Entry 4XLP (X-ray diffraction, 4.00 A resolution); this record covers chains A and C of the 8 polymer chains in the assembly.

== Chain A ==
Molecule: DNA-directed RNA polymerase subunit alpha
From: Thermus aquaticus
Notes: EC 2.7.7.6
UniProtKB: Q9KWU8 (RPOA_THEAQ); numbering as in UniProt (aligned over 1-314)
Sequence (314 residues; each row starts with the number of its first residue):
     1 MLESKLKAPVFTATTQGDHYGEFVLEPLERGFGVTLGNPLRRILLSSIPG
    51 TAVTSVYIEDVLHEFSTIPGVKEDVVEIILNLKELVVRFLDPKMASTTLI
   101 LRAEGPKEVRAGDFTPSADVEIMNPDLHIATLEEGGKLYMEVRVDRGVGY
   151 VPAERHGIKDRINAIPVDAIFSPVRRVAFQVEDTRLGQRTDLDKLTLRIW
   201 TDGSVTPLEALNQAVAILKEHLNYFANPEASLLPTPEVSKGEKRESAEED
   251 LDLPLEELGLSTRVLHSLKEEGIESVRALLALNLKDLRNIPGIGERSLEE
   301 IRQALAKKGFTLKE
Disordered / not traced: 1-6, 234-314

== Chain C ==
Molecule: DNA-directed RNA polymerase subunit beta
From: Thermus aquaticus
Notes: EC 2.7.7.6
UniProtKB: Q9KWU7 (RPOB_THEAQ); numbering as in UniProt (aligned over 1-1119)
Sequence (1119 residues; numbered 1 to 1119; the number before each row is that of its first residue):
     1 MEIKRFGRIREVIPLPPLTEIQVESYKKALQADVPPEKRENVGIQAAFKE
    51 TFPIEEGDKGKGGLVLDFLEYRIGDPPFSQDECREKDLTYQAPLYARLQL
   101 IHKDTGLIKEDEVFLGHLPLMTEDGSFIINGADRVIVSQIHRSPGVYFTP
   151 DPARPGRYIASIIPLPKRGPWIDLEVEASGVVTMKVNKRKFPLVLLLRVL
   201 GYDQETLVRELSAYGDLVQGLLDEAVLAMRPEEAMVRLFTLLRPGDPPKK
   251 DKALAYLFGLLADPKRYDLGEAGRYKAEEKLGVGLSGRTLVRFEDGEFKD
   301 EVFLPTLRYLFALTAGVPGHEVDDIDHLGNRRIRTVGELMADQFRVGLAR
   351 LARGVRERMVMGSPDTLTPAKLVNSRPLEAALREFFSRSQLSQFKDETNP
   401 LSSLRHKRRISALGPGGLTRERAGFDVRDVHRTHYGRICPVETPEGANIG
   451 LITSLAAYARVDALGFIRTPYRRVKNGVVTEEVVYMTASEEDRYTIAQAN
   501 TPLEGDRIATDRVVARRRGEPVIVAPEEVEFMDVSPKQVFSLNTNLIPFL
   551 EHDDANRALMGSNMQTQAVPLIRAQAPVVMTGLEERVVRDSLAALYAEED
   601 GEVVKVDGTRIAVRYEDGRLVEHPLRRYARSNQGTAFDQRPRVRVGQRVK
   651 KGDLLADGPASEEGFLALGQNVLVAIMPFDGYNFEDAIVISEELLKRDFY
   701 TSIHIERYEIEARDTKLGPERITRDIPHLSEAALRDLDEEGIVRIGAEVK
   751 PGDILVGRTSFKGEQEPSPEERLLRSIFGEKARDVKDTSLRVPPGEGGIV
   801 VGRLRLRRGDPGVELKPGVREVVRVFVAQKRKLQVGDKLANRHGNKGVVA
   851 KILPVEDMPHLPDGTPVDVILNPLGVPSRMNLGQILETHLGLAGYFLGQR
   901 YISPVFDGATEPEIKELLAEAFNLYFGKRQGEGFGVDKREKEVLARAEKL
   951 GLVSPGKSPEEQLKELFDLGKVVLYDGRTGEPFEGPIVVGQMFIMKLYHM
  1001 VEDKMHARSTGPYSLITQQPLGGKAQFGGQRFGEMEVWALEAYGAAHTLQ
  1051 EMLTIKSDDIEGRNAAYQAIIKGEDVPEPSVPESFRVLVKELQALALDVQ
  1101 TLDEKDNPVDIFEGLASKR
Disordered / not traced: 1, 57-61, 1119

== How chain A and chain C interact ==
Residue-residue contacts (76):
  Glu22(A) with Phe934(C)
  Val34(A) with Arg939(C); Gly980(C); Glu981(C)
  Asn38(A) with Asp976(C); Gly977(C), hydrogen bond (side chain-backbone); Arg978(C); Thr979(C); Gly980(C)
  Arg41(A) with Glu856(C), hydrogen bond (side chain-backbone); His860(C), hydrogen bond; Gly864(C)
  Arg42(A) with Glu856(C), salt bridge; Asp857(C), salt bridge; Gly977(C), hydrogen bond (side chain-backbone); Arg978(C)
  Ser46(A) with Glu856(C)
  Leu62(A) with Ile745(C); Gly746(C)
  His63(A) with Ile745(C); Gly746(C); Ile799(C); Val800(C); Val801(C)
  Glu64(A) with Lys830(C), salt bridge
  Phe65(A) with Tyr628(C); Ile703(C), hydrophobic
  Thr67(A) with Thr609(C)
  Ile68(A) with Asp607(C)
  Pro69(A) with Asp607(C)
  Gly70(A) with Asp607(C), hydrogen bond (backbone-side chain)
  Val71(A) with Asp607(C), hydrogen bond (backbone-side chain); Gly608(C)
  Lys72(A) with Val606(C); Asp607(C); Pro641(C)
  Asp74(A) with Arg627(C), salt bridge; Tyr628(C), hydrogen bond; Asp638(C)
  Val76(A) with Tyr628(C)
  Glu77(A) with Arg640(C), salt bridge
  Leu80(A) with Arg573(C); Asp698(C)
  Lys83(A) with Lys696(C), hydrogen bond (side chain-backbone); Asp698(C), salt bridge
  Glu133(A) with Lys605(C); Val606(C), hydrogen bond (side chain-backbone); Asp607(C), hydrogen bond (side chain-backbone)
  Tyr150(A) with Glu692(C); Leu695(C), hydrogen bond (side chain-backbone); Lys696(C)
  Ile162(A) with Arg744(C)
  Asn163(A) with Arg744(C), hydrogen bond
  Asp168(A) with Asp698(C)
  Ile170(A) with Lys696(C)
  Val177(A) with Gly864(C)
  Ala178(A) with Pro862(C); Asp863(C); Gly864(C)
  Phe179(A) with Arg939(C), hydrogen bond (backbone-side chain)
  Gln180(A) with Arg929(C); Phe934(C); Gly935(C), hydrogen bond (side chain-backbone); Val936(C); Asp937(C)
  Val181(A) with Asp937(C), hydrogen bond (backbone-side chain); Lys938(C), hydrogen bond (backbone-backbone)
  Glu182(A) with Phe934(C); Gly935(C), hydrogen bond (side chain-backbone)
  Asp183(A) with Lys938(C), salt bridge
  Leu192(A) with Lys938(C)
  Asp193(A) with Lys938(C), salt bridge
  Thr196(A) with Phe934(C)
  Arg198(A) with Glu932(C), salt bridge; Phe934(C)
  Trp200(A) with Asp863(C)
Interface residues without a listed pair, chain A (44 interface residues in all): Leu45, Glu84, Glu154, Arg176, Asp191
Interface residues without a listed pair, chain C (49 interface residues in all): Ile572, Val643, Arg697, Ala828, Lys832, Val855

== Overview ==
44 residues of chain A and 49 residues of chain C are in contact, with 17 hydrogen bonds and 9 salt bridges.
Among the polar pairs are Arg42(A)-Glu856(C), Arg42(A)-Asp857(C) and Glu64(A)-Lys830(C).
Chain A is DNA-directed RNA polymerase subunit alpha and chain C is DNA-directed RNA polymerase subunit beta,
both from Thermus aquaticus; the structure, Crystal structure of T.aquaticus transcription initiation complex
containing upstream fork promoter, was determined by X-ray diffraction, deposited together with 4XLN and 4XLQ.
